7YI2 - chains D and E of the 7 polymer chains in the assembly; structure by electron microscopy, 3.40 A resolution.

# Chain D (and E)
Protein: Transcriptional regulatory protein RCO1
Organism: Saccharomyces cerevisiae S288C
Notes: chain E of this document is another copy of the same molecule, construct and numbering; everything in this record applies to it too
UniProtKB: Q04779 (RCO1_YEAST); residue numbers follow UniProt; this construct covers 1-684
Amino-acid sequence (684 residues; row label = number of the first residue in the row):
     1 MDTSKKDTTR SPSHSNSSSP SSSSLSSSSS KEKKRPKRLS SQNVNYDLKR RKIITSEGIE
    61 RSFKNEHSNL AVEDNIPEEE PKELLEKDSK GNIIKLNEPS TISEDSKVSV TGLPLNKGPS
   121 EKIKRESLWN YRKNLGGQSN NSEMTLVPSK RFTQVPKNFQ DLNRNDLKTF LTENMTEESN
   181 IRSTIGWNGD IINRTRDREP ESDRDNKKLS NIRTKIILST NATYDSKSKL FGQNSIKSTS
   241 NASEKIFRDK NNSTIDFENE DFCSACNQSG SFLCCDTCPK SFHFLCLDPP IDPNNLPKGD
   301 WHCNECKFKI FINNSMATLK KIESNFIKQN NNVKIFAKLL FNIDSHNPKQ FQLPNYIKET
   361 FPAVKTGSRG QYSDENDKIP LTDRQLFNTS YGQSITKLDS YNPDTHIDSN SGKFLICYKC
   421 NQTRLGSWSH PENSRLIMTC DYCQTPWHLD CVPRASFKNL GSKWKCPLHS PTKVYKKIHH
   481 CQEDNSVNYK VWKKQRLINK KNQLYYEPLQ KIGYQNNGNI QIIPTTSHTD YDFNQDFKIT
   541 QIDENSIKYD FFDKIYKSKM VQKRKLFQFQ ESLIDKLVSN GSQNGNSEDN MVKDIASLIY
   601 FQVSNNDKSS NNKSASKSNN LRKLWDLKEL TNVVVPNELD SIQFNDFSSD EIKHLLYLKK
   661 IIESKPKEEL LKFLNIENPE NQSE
Disordered / not traced: 1-95, 131-165, 188-258, 379-399, 478-488, 524-533, 565-684 (chain E: 1-544, 565-684)
Ion coordination: Zn2+ site 1: Cys-263, Cys-266, His-283, Cys-286; Zn2+ site 2: Cys-278, Cys-303, Cys-306; Zn2+ site 3: Cys-417, Cys-420, His-448, Cys-451; Zn2+ site 4: Cys-440, Cys-443, Cys-466, His-469
UniProt features mapped onto this chain:
  - zinc finger: Glu-260 to Lys-309 (PHD-type 1), Phe-414 to Thr-472 (PHD-type 2)
  - modified residue: Met-1 (N-acetylmethionine), Ser-68 (Phosphoserine), Ser-683 (Phosphoserine)
From the paper describing this entry:
  - mutagenesis - L509A/Q510A/K511A/I512A/Y549A/Y556A/M560A: decreased catalytic activity

# How chain D and chain E interact
Residue-residue contacts (10; chain D residue first):
  Tyr-549(D) / Ile-547(E)
  Tyr-549(D) / Lys-548(E)  hydrogen bond (side chain-backbone)
  Tyr-549(D) / Phe-551(E)
  Phe-552(D) / Phe-552(E)  hydrophobic
  Tyr-556(D) / Phe-552(E)
  Tyr-556(D) / Ile-555(E)  hydrophobic
  Tyr-556(D) / Tyr-556(E)
  Met-560(D) / Lys-559(E)  hydrogen bond
  Lys-563(D) / Lys-563(E)
  Arg-564(D) / Gln-562(E)

# Overview
6 residues of chain D and 9 residues of chain E are in contact, with 2 hydrogen bonds. Among the polar pairs
are Tyr-549(D)/Lys-548(E) and Met-560(D)/Lys-559(E). Cys-263(D), Cys-266(D), His-283(D) and Cys-286(D) form
the Zn2+ site 1. Cys-278(D), Cys-303(D) and Cys-306(D) coordinate Zn2+ site 2. From the paper:
L509A/Q510A/K511A/I512A/Y549A/Y556A/M560A of chain D reduce catalytic activity.
Both chains are Transcriptional regulatory protein RCO1 (Saccharomyces cerevisiae S288C). Entry 7YI2 (Cryo-EM
structure of Rpd3S in loose-state Rpd3S-NCP complex) was determined by electron microscopy, deposited together
with 7YI0, 7YI1, 7YI3, 7YI4 and 7YI5.
